Entry 8I4L (electron microscopy, 3.23 A resolution); this record covers chains A and C of the 7 polymer chains in the assembly.

# Chain A (and C)
Name: The capsid protein(gp 19) of P-SCSP1u
Organism: Prochlorococcus phage P-SCSP1u
Notes: chain C of this document is another copy of the same molecule, construct and numbering; everything in this record applies to it too
Chain sequence (328 residues; row label = number of the first residue in the row):
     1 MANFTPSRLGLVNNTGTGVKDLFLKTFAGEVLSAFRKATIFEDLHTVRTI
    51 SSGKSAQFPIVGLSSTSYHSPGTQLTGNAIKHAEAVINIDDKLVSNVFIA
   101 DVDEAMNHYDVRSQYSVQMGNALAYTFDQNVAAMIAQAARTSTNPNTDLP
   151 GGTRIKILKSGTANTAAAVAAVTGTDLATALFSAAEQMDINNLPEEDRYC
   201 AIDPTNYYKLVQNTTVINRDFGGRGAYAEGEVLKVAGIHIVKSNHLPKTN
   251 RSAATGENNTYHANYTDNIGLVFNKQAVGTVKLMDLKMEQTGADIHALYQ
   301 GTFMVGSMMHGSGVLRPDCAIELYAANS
Unresolved in the structure: 1

# Interface between chain A and chain C
Pairs across the interface (4):
  Pro71(A) with Arg8(C)
  Gly72(A) with Ala2(C); Phe4(C)
  Thr73(A) with Ala2(C)
Other interface residues (no listed pair), chain A (4 interface residues in all): Gln74
Other interface residues (no listed pair), chain C (4 interface residues in all): Pro6

# Overview
Chain A and chain C each contribute 4 residues to their interface.
Both chains are the capsid protein(gp 19) of P-SCSP1u (Prochlorococcus phage P-SCSP1u). Entry 8I4L (Capsid
structure of the Cyanophage P-SCSP1u) was determined by electron microscopy together with 8I4M from the same
study.
